PDB entry 8HSM | X-ray diffraction, 2.20 A resolution | chains A and C of the 3 polymer chains in the assembly

# Chain A
Name: Ig-like domain-containing protein
Organism: Myotis lucifugus
UniProtKB: G1PNR4 (G1PNR4_MYOLU); residues 1-280 here correspond to UniProt positions 22-301 (UniProt number = residue number + 21)
Sequence (280 residues; numbered 1 to 280; the number before each row is that of its first residue):
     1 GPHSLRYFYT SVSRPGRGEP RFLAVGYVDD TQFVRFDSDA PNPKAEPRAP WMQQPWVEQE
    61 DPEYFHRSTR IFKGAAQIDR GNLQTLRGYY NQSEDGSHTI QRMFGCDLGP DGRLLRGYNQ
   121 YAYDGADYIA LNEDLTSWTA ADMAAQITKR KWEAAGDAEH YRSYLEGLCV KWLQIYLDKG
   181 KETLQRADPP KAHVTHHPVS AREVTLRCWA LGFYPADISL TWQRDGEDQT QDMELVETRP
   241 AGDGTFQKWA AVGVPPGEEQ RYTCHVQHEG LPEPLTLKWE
Cystine bridges: Cys-106/Cys-169, Cys-208/Cys-264
Reported in the primary citation:
  - conformationally variable residues: Asp-61

# Chain C
Name: Phe-pro-gln-ser-ala-pro-his-gly-val
Organism: Severe acute respiratory syndrome coronavirus 2
Sequence (9 residues; numbered 1 to 9; the number before each row is that of its first residue):
     1 FPQSAPHGV

# How chain A and chain C interact
Residue-residue contacts - 41 pairs, chain A then chain C:
  Leu-5(A) / Phe-1(C)
  Tyr-7(A) / Phe-1(C)  hydrogen bond (side chain-backbone)
  Tyr-7(A) / Pro-2(C)
  Tyr-9(A) / Pro-2(C)
  Tyr-9(A) / Gln-3(C)  hydrogen bond (side chain-backbone)
  Tyr-64(A) / Phe-1(C)  hydrophobic
  Arg-67(A) / Phe-1(C)
  Ser-68(A) / Pro-2(C)
  Ile-71(A) / Phe-1(C)  hydrophobic
  Ile-71(A) / Pro-2(C)
  Ile-71(A) / Gln-3(C)
  Ile-71(A) / Ser-4(C)
  Phe-72(A) / Pro-2(C)  hydrophobic
  Gly-74(A) / Ser-4(C)
  Ala-75(A) / Ser-4(C)  hydrogen bond (backbone-side chain)
  Ile-78(A) / Gly-8(C)
  Asn-82(A) / Gly-8(C)
  Asn-82(A) / Val-9(C)  hydrogen bond (side chain-backbone)
  Thr-85(A) / Val-9(C)
  Leu-86(A) / Val-9(C)  hydrophobic
  Tyr-89(A) / Val-9(C)  hydrogen bond (side chain-backbone)
  Arg-102(A) / Gln-3(C)  hydrogen bond
  Arg-102(A) / Ser-4(C)
  Arg-102(A) / Ala-5(C)
  Phe-104(A) / Gln-3(C)
  Tyr-121(A) / Ala-5(C)
  Tyr-128(A) / Val-9(C)  hydrophobic
  Thr-148(A) / Val-9(C)  hydrogen bond (side chain-backbone)
  Lys-151(A) / Gly-8(C)  hydrogen bond (side chain-backbone)
  Lys-151(A) / Val-9(C)
  Trp-152(A) / His-7(C)
  Trp-152(A) / Gly-8(C)  hydrogen bond (side chain-backbone)
  Trp-152(A) / Val-9(C)  hydrophobic
  Asp-157(A) / His-7(C)  salt bridge
  His-160(A) / Pro-6(C)
  Tyr-161(A) / Gln-3(C)
  Tyr-164(A) / Phe-1(C)  hydrogen bond (side chain-backbone)
  Tyr-164(A) / Pro-2(C)
  Tyr-164(A) / Gln-3(C)
  Trp-172(A) / Phe-1(C)
  Tyr-176(A) / Phe-1(C)  hydrogen bond (side chain-backbone)
Interface residues without a listed pair, chain A (30 interface residues in all): Ala-155, Leu-168
From the paper, about this interface:
  - residue pairs: Arg-67(A)/Phe-1(C), Ile-71(A)/Pro-2(C) (hydrophobic contact)

# Summary
Chain A and chain C form an interface of 30 and 9 residues respectively, with 11 hydrogen bonds and 1 salt
bridge. Polar pairs include Asp-157(A)/His-7(C), Tyr-7(A)/Phe-1(C) and Tyr-9(A)/Gln-3(C). The authors report a
contact between Arg-67(A) and Phe-1(C); a hydrophobic contact between Ile-71(A) and Pro-2(C). From the paper:
conformational variability at Asp-61(A).
Here chain A is Ig-like domain-containing protein (Myotis lucifugus) and chain C is
Phe-pro-gln-ser-ala-pro-his-gly-val (Severe acute respiratory syndrome coronavirus 2). Entry 8HSM (Crystal
structure of bat MHC class I mylu-B-67) was determined by X-ray diffraction together with 8HSO, 8HSW, 8HT1 and
8HT9 from the same study.
